6N3A - chains A and B of the 20 polymer chains in the assembly; structure by electron microscopy, 3.30 A resolution.

== Chain A (and B) ==
Molecule: TAR DNA-binding protein 43
Source organism: Homo sapiens
Notes: chain B of this document is another copy of the same molecule, construct and numbering; everything in this record applies to it too
UniProtKB: Q13148 (TADBP_HUMAN), isoform Q13148-4; residues 311-360 here correspond to UniProt positions 195-244 (UniProt number = residue number - 116)
Sequence (50 residues; row label = number of the first residue in the row):
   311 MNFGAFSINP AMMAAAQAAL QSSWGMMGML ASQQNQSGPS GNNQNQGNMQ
What the authors report for this chain:
  - conformationally variable residues (order/disorder transition): Met311, Phe313, Phe316, Met336, Met339, Ala341 to Ser347
  - self-association interface (contacts with another copy of this molecule); pairs are residue here / residue on that copy: Gln331-Gln344, Met359

== Interface between chain A and chain B ==
Pairs across the interface (15; chain A residue first):
  Met311(A) with Asn355(B), hydrogen bond (backbone-side chain)
  Asn312(A) with Asn353(B), hydrogen bond; Gln354(B); Asn355(B)
  Phe313(A) with Asn353(B), hydrogen bond (backbone-side chain)
  Gly314(A) with Asn353(B)
  Asn353(A) with Asn312(B), hydrogen bond; Phe313(B), hydrogen bond (side chain-backbone); Gly314(B)
  Gln354(A) with Asn312(B)
  Asn355(A) with Met311(B), hydrogen bond (side chain-backbone); Asn312(B)
  Gly357(A) with Met359(B)
  Met359(A) with Gly357(B); Met359(B), hydrophobic
Also at the interface, not in a pair above, chain A (10 interface residues in all): Asn358
Also at the interface, not in a pair above, chain B (10 interface residues in all): Asn358

== Summary ==
Chain A and chain B each contribute 10 residues to their interface, with 6 hydrogen bonds. Polar pairs include
Met311(A)-Asn355(B), Asn312(A)-Asn353(B) and Phe313(A)-Asn353(B). The paper reports conformational variability
at Met311(A), Phe313(A) and Phe316(A) among others; a self-association interface involving Gln331(A) and
Met359(A).
Both chains are TAR DNA-binding protein 43 (Homo sapiens). Entry 6N3A (SegA-long, conformation of TDP-43 low
complexity domain segment A long) was determined by electron microscopy (same publication as 6N37, 6N3B and
6N3C).
